8AVN - chains A and B; structure by X-ray diffraction, 1.65 A resolution.

[Chain A (and B)]
Protein: Superoxide dismutase
Organism: Candidatus Wolfebacteria bacterium GW2011_GWB1_47_1
Notes: chain B of this document is another copy of the same molecule, construct and numbering; everything in this record applies to it too
Reference sequence: A0A0G1X6V3 (A0A0G1X6V3_9BACT); residues 1-203 here = UniProt positions 1-203
Chain sequence (203 residues; numbered 1 to 203; the number before each row is that of its first residue):
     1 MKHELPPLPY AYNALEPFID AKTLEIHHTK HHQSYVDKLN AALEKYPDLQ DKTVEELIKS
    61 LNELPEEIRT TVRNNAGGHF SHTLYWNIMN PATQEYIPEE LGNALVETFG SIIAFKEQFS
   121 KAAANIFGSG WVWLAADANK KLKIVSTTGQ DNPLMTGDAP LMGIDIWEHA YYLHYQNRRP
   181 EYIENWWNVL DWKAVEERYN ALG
Disordered / not traced: 1
Construct notes: engineered mutation Gln150 (His in A0A0G1X6V3), Gly163 (Val in A0A0G1X6V3)
Ion coordination: Mn2+: His27, His82, Asp165, His169

[How chain A and chain B interact]
Contacting residue pairs (38; chain A residue first):
  Lys22(A) - Gln176(B)
  Ile26(A) - Tyr172(B)
  Ile26(A) - Gln176(B)
  Ile26(A) - Asn177(B)
  Lys30(A) - Asn177(B)
  His31(A) - Glu168(B)
  His31(A) - Tyr172(B)  hydrogen bond
  His31(A) - Asn177(B)
  Asn74(A) - Phe127(B)
  Phe127(A) - Asn74(B)
  Phe127(A) - Gly149(B)
  Phe127(A) - Gln150(B)
  Phe127(A) - Trp167(B)  hydrophobic
  Gly128(A) - Ser129(B)
  Gly128(A) - Trp167(B)
  Ser129(A) - Gly128(B)
  Ser129(A) - Ser129(B)  hydrogen bond
  Gly149(A) - Phe127(B)
  Gln150(A) - Phe127(B)
  Trp167(A) - Phe127(B)  hydrophobic
  Trp167(A) - Gly128(B)
  Trp167(A) - Glu168(B)
  Glu168(A) - His31(B)
  Glu168(A) - Trp167(B)
  Glu168(A) - Glu168(B)  hydrogen bond (backbone-side chain)
  Glu168(A) - His169(B)  salt bridge
  His169(A) - Glu168(B)  salt bridge
  His169(A) - Tyr172(B)
  Tyr172(A) - Ile26(B)
  Tyr172(A) - His31(B)  hydrogen bond
  Tyr172(A) - His169(B)
  Tyr172(A) - Leu173(B)
  Leu173(A) - Tyr172(B)
  Leu173(A) - Gln176(B)
  Gln176(A) - Ile26(B)
  Asn177(A) - Ile26(B)
  Asn177(A) - Lys30(B)
  Asn177(A) - His31(B)
Also at the interface, not in a pair above, chain B (17 interface residues in all): Lys22

[Summary]
Chain A and chain B each contribute 17 residues to their interface, with 4 hydrogen bonds and 2 salt bridges.
Polar contacts include Glu168(A)-His169(B), His31(A)-Tyr172(B) and Ser129(A)-Ser129(B). The Mn2+ site is built
by His27(A), His82(A), Asp165(A) and His169(A).
Both chains are Superoxide dismutase (Candidatus Wolfebacteria bacterium GW2011_GWB1_47_1). Entry 8AVN (Mutant
of Superoxide dismutase SodFM1 from CPR Parcubacteria Wolfebacteria) was determined by X-ray diffraction
together with 8AVK, 8AVL and 8AVM from the same study.
